Entry 4WHP (X-ray diffraction, 1.54 A resolution); this record covers chains A and B of the 6 polymer chains in the assembly.

Chain A:
Protein: Protocatechuate 3,4-dioxygenase alpha chain
Organism: Pseudomonas putida
Notes: EC 1.13.11.3
Reference sequence: P00436 (PCXA_PSEPU); residues 1-200 here correspond to UniProt positions 2-201 (UniProt number = residue number + 1)
Sequence (200 residues; row label = number of the first residue in the row):
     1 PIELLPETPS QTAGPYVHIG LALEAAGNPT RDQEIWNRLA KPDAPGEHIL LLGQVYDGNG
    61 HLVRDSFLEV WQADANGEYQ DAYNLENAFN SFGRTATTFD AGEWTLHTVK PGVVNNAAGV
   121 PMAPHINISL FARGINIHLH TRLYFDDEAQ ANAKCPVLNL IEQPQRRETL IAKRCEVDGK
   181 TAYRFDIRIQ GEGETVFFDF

Chain B:
Protein: Protocatechuate 3,4-dioxygenase beta chain
Organism: Pseudomonas putida
Notes: EC 1.13.11.3
Reference sequence: P00437 (PCXB_PSEPU); residues 301-538 here correspond to UniProt positions 2-239 (UniProt number = residue number - 299)
Sequence (238 residues; each row starts with the number of its first residue):
   301 PAQDNSRFVI RDRNWHPKAL TPDYKTSIAR SPRQALVSIP QSISETTGPN FSHLGFGAHD
   361 HDLLLNFNNG GLPIGERIIV AGRVVDQYGK PVPNTLVEMW QANAGGRYRH KNDRYLAPLD
   421 PNFGGVGRCL TDSDGYYSFR TIKPGPYPWR NGPNDWRPAH IHFGISGPSI ATKLITQLYF
   481 EGDPLIPMCP IVKSIANPEA VQQLIAKLDM NNANPMDCLA YRFDIVLRGQ RKTHFENC
Modified positions: Met488 (S-oxymethionine; MHO)
Ion coordination: Fe ion: Tyr408, Tyr447, His460, His462

Chain A / chain B interface:
Contacting residue pairs (162):
  Leu4(A) with Val309(B), hydrophobic; Gln387(B); Tyr388(B), hydrophobic
  Leu5(A) with Asp386(B); Gln387(B), hydrogen bond (backbone-side chain)
  Pro6(A) with Trp315(B), hydrophobic; Gln503(B); Val526(B)
  Glu7(A) with Arg311(B), salt bridge; Trp315(B), hydrogen bond (backbone-side chain); His316(B), salt bridge; Gln387(B); Gln503(B); Val526(B); Arg528(B)
  Thr8(A) with His316(B); Leu474(B); Leu504(B); Ile525(B); Val526(B), hydrogen bond (side chain-backbone)
  Pro9(A) with His316(B); Thr476(B), hydrogen bond (backbone-side chain); Ile495(B), hydrophobic; Ala500(B); Leu504(B)
  Ser10(A) with His316(B), hydrogen bond (backbone-side chain); Pro317(B); Leu474(B); Ile475(B), hydrogen bond (side chain-backbone)
  Gln11(A) with Ile475(B), hydrogen bond (backbone-backbone); Thr476(B); Gln477(B); Tyr479(B), hydrogen bond; Ile491(B), hydrogen bond (side chain-backbone); Val492(B); Ser494(B), hydrogen bond; Ile495(B); Leu504(B)
  Thr12(A) with Tyr324(B); Gln477(B), hydrogen bond (backbone-side chain)
  Ala13(A) with Trp400(B); His462(B); Ile475(B), hydrophobic
  Tyr16(A) with Trp400(B); Tyr408(B), hydrophobic; His410(B); Asn412(B); Asp413(B)
  Val17(A) with Trp400(B), hydrophobic
  Ile19(A) with Trp400(B); Tyr408(B), hydrophobic; Arg409(B); His410(B); Val426(B)
  Gly20(A) with Trp400(B); Val426(B)
  Leu21(A) with Glu398(B); Trp400(B), hydrophobic; Ile475(B), hydrophobic
  Ala26(A) with Lys411(B)
  Asn28(A) with Arg409(B), hydrogen bond (side chain-backbone)
  Arg31(A) with Asp360(B); Val426(B); Arg428(B)
  Gln33(A) with Leu354(B); Gly355(B), hydrogen bond (side chain-backbone); Arg428(B), hydrogen bond (backbone-side chain)
  Ile35(A) with Phe351(B), hydrophobic; Leu396(B), hydrophobic
  Asp57(A) with Ala329(B)
  Gly58(A) with Ala329(B), hydrogen bond (backbone-backbone)
  Asn59(A) with Ala329(B)
  Val63(A) with Arg330(B)
  Asp65(A) with Arg330(B), salt bridge
  Glu69(A) with Lys473(B), salt bridge
  Trp71(A) with Ser344(B), hydrogen bond (side chain-backbone); Thr347(B), hydrogen bond; Gly348(B); Pro349(B); Ile470(B), hydrophobic
  Glu78(A) with Pro301(B)
  Tyr79(A) with Pro301(B); Ala302(B), hydrogen bond (backbone-backbone); Ile343(B), hydrophobic; Ser344(B), hydrogen bond
  Gln80(A) with Pro301(B)
  Asp81(A) with Ala302(B); Gly348(B); Pro349(B); Asn350(B), hydrogen bond (backbone-backbone)
  Tyr83(A) with Asn350(B), hydrogen bond (backbone-backbone); Phe351(B), hydrophobic
  Asn84(A) with His353(B)
  Phe92(A) with Pro349(B), hydrophobic; Phe351(B), hydrophobic
  Arg94(A) with Glu398(B), salt bridge
  Phe99(A) with Asn412(B)
  Val114(A) with Ile343(B), hydrophobic
  Ala117(A) with Arg307(B); Gln341(B); Asn537(B), hydrogen bond (backbone-side chain)
  Ala118(A) with Asn537(B)
  Met122(A) with Ser342(B); Ser344(B)
  His125(A) with Ser344(B), hydrogen bond
  Asn127(A) with Ser344(B); Ile470(B)
  Phe131(A) with Lys473(B); Ile475(B), hydrophobic
  Ala132(A) with Arg330(B)
  Arg133(A) with Tyr324(B); Thr326(B), hydrogen bond; Arg330(B), hydrogen bond (backbone-side chain)
  Gly134(A) with Tyr324(B), hydrogen bond (backbone-side chain); Thr326(B); Ser327(B); Arg330(B)
  Ile135(A) with Arg330(B)
  Asn136(A) with Pro317(B); Lys318(B), hydrogen bond (side chain-backbone); Ala319(B), hydrogen bond (side chain-backbone); Thr321(B), hydrogen bond; Tyr324(B); Ser494(B)
  Ile137(A) with Arg313(B); His316(B); Pro317(B)
  His138(A) with Lys473(B)
  Leu139(A) with Pro332(B), hydrophobic
  His140(A) with Arg311(B)
  Arg142(A) with Ser344(B); Glu345(B), salt bridge
  Leu160(A) with Val337(B); Ile339(B), hydrophobic; Pro340(B)
  Arg166(A) with Gln334(B)
  Ile189(A) with Arg330(B); Ser331(B); Pro332(B)
  Gln190(A) with Ile328(B), hydrogen bond (side chain-backbone); Ala329(B); Ser331(B), hydrogen bond (side chain-backbone); Arg333(B)
  Glu194(A) with Pro332(B); Arg333(B), hydrogen bond (side chain-backbone); Gln334(B), hydrogen bond (side chain-backbone)
  Val196(A) with Val337(B), hydrophobic
  Phe197(A) with Pro332(B), hydrophobic; Leu336(B); Val337(B), hydrogen bond (backbone-backbone)
  Phe198(A) with Val337(B); Ile339(B), hydrophobic
  Asp199(A) with Arg313(B), salt bridge; Val337(B), hydrogen bond (backbone-backbone); Ser338(B); Ile339(B), hydrogen bond (backbone-backbone)
  Phe200(A) with Ile310(B); Ile339(B); Gln341(B), hydrogen bond (backbone-side chain); Glu345(B); Ala471(B), hydrophobic; Arg528(B), hydrogen bond (backbone-side chain)
Also at the interface, not in a pair above, chain A (70 interface residues in all): Gly27, Glu34, Ala82, Asn115, Asn116, Val157, Ile161
Also at the interface, not in a pair above, chain B (85 interface residues in all): Asp304, Ala335, Val385, Gly389, Gln401, Gly424, Asp524, Leu527, Glu536

In short:
70 residues of chain A and 85 residues of chain B are in contact; the contacts include 38 hydrogen bonds and 7
salt bridges. Polar pairs include Glu7(A)-Arg311(B), Glu7(A)-His316(B) and Asp65(A)-Arg330(B). Tyr408(B),
Tyr447(B), His460(B) and His462(B) form the Fe ion site.
Here chain A is Protocatechuate 3,4-dioxygenase alpha chain and chain B is Protocatechuate 3,4-dioxygenase
beta chain, both from Pseudomonas putida. Entry 4WHP (Resting Protocatechuate 3,4-dioxygenase (pseudomonas
putida) at pH 6.5) was determined by X-ray diffraction (same publication as 4WHO, 4WHR and 4WHS).
